3I6K - chains A and C of the 3 polymer chains in the assembly; structure by X-ray diffraction, 2.80 A resolution.

[Chain A]
Protein: HLA class I histocompatibility antigen, A-2 alpha chain
From: Homo sapiens
Notes: fragment: alpha 1-3 regions
UniProtKB: P01892 (1A02_HUMAN); residues 1-275 here correspond to UniProt positions 25-299 (UniProt number = residue number + 24)
Sequence (275 residues; row label = number of the first residue in the row):
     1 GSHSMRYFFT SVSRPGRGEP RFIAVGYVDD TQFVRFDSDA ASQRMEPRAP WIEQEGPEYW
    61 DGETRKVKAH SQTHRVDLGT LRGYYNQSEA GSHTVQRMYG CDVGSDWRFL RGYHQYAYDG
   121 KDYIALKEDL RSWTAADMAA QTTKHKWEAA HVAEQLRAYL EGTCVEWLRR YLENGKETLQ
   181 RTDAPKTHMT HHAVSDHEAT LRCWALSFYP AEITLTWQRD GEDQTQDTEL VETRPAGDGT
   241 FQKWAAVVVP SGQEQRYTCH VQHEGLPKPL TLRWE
Unresolved in the structure: 226-227
Cystine bridges: Cys-101/Cys-164, Cys-203/Cys-259

[Chain C]
Protein: Membrane glycoprotein peptide
UniProtKB: Q692E0 (Q692E0_CVHSA); residues 0-9 here correspond to UniProt positions 60-69 (UniProt number = residue number + 60)
Sequence (10 residues; row label = number of the first residue in the row; numbering starts at 0):
     0 TLACFVLAAV

[Interface between chain A and chain C]
Pairs across the interface (38):
  Tyr-7(A) / Thr-0(C)  hydrogen bond (side chain-backbone)
  Tyr-7(A) / Leu-1(C)  hydrophobic
  Phe-9(A) / Leu-1(C)  hydrophobic
  Met-45(A) / Leu-1(C)  hydrophobic
  Tyr-59(A) / Thr-0(C)
  Glu-63(A) / Thr-0(C)
  Glu-63(A) / Leu-1(C)  hydrogen bond (side chain-backbone)
  Arg-65(A) / Cys-3(C)  hydrogen bond (side chain-backbone)
  Lys-66(A) / Thr-0(C)
  Lys-66(A) / Leu-1(C)  hydrogen bond (side chain-backbone)
  Lys-66(A) / Ala-2(C)
  Val-67(A) / Leu-1(C)
  His-70(A) / Ala-2(C)
  His-70(A) / Leu-6(C)
  Thr-73(A) / Leu-6(C)  hydrogen bond (side chain-backbone)
  Thr-73(A) / Ala-7(C)
  Asp-77(A) / Ala-8(C)
  Asp-77(A) / Val-9(C)  hydrogen bond (side chain-backbone)
  Thr-80(A) / Val-9(C)
  Leu-81(A) / Val-9(C)  hydrophobic
  Tyr-84(A) / Val-9(C)  hydrogen bond (side chain-backbone)
  Tyr-99(A) / Leu-1(C)
  Tyr-99(A) / Ala-2(C)  hydrogen bond (side chain-backbone)
  Tyr-116(A) / Val-9(C)
  Thr-143(A) / Val-9(C)  hydrogen bond (side chain-backbone)
  Lys-146(A) / Ala-8(C)
  Lys-146(A) / Val-9(C)  hydrogen bond (side chain-backbone)
  Trp-147(A) / Ala-7(C)
  Trp-147(A) / Ala-8(C)  hydrogen bond (side chain-backbone)
  Trp-147(A) / Val-9(C)  hydrophobic
  Val-152(A) / Ala-7(C)  hydrophobic
  Gln-155(A) / Phe-4(C)
  Leu-156(A) / Phe-4(C)  hydrophobic
  Tyr-159(A) / Thr-0(C)  hydrogen bond (side chain-backbone)
  Tyr-159(A) / Leu-1(C)
  Tyr-159(A) / Ala-2(C)  hydrophobic
  Trp-167(A) / Thr-0(C)
  Tyr-171(A) / Thr-0(C)  hydrogen bond (side chain-backbone)
Interface residues without a listed pair, chain A (30 interface residues in all): Met-5, Val-76, Arg-97, Tyr-123, Thr-163
From the paper, about this interface:
  - interface residues, chain C: Leu-1(C), Leu-6(C), Val-9(C)

[Overview]
30 residues of chain A and 9 residues of chain C are in contact, with 13 hydrogen bonds. Polar pairs include
Tyr-7(A)/Thr-0(C), Glu-63(A)/Leu-1(C) and Arg-65(A)/Cys-3(C). The paper reports interface residues Leu-1(C),
Leu-6(C) and Val-9(C).
Chain A is HLA class I histocompatibility antigen, A-2 alpha chain (Homo sapiens) and chain C is Membrane
glycoprotein peptide; the structure, Newly identified epitope from SARS-CoV membrane protein complexed with
HLA-A*0201, was determined by X-ray diffraction together with 3I6G from the same study.
